7BR8 - chains S and T of the 16 polymer chains in the assembly; structure by electron microscopy, 3.80 A resolution.

# Chain S (and T)
Name: Major capsid protein
From: Epstein-Barr virus (strain B95-8)
Notes: chain T of this document is another copy of the same molecule, construct and numbering; everything in this record applies to it too
UniProtKB: P03226 (MCP_EBVB9); residue numbers follow UniProt; this construct covers 1-1381
Sequence (1381 residues; each row starts with the number of its first residue):
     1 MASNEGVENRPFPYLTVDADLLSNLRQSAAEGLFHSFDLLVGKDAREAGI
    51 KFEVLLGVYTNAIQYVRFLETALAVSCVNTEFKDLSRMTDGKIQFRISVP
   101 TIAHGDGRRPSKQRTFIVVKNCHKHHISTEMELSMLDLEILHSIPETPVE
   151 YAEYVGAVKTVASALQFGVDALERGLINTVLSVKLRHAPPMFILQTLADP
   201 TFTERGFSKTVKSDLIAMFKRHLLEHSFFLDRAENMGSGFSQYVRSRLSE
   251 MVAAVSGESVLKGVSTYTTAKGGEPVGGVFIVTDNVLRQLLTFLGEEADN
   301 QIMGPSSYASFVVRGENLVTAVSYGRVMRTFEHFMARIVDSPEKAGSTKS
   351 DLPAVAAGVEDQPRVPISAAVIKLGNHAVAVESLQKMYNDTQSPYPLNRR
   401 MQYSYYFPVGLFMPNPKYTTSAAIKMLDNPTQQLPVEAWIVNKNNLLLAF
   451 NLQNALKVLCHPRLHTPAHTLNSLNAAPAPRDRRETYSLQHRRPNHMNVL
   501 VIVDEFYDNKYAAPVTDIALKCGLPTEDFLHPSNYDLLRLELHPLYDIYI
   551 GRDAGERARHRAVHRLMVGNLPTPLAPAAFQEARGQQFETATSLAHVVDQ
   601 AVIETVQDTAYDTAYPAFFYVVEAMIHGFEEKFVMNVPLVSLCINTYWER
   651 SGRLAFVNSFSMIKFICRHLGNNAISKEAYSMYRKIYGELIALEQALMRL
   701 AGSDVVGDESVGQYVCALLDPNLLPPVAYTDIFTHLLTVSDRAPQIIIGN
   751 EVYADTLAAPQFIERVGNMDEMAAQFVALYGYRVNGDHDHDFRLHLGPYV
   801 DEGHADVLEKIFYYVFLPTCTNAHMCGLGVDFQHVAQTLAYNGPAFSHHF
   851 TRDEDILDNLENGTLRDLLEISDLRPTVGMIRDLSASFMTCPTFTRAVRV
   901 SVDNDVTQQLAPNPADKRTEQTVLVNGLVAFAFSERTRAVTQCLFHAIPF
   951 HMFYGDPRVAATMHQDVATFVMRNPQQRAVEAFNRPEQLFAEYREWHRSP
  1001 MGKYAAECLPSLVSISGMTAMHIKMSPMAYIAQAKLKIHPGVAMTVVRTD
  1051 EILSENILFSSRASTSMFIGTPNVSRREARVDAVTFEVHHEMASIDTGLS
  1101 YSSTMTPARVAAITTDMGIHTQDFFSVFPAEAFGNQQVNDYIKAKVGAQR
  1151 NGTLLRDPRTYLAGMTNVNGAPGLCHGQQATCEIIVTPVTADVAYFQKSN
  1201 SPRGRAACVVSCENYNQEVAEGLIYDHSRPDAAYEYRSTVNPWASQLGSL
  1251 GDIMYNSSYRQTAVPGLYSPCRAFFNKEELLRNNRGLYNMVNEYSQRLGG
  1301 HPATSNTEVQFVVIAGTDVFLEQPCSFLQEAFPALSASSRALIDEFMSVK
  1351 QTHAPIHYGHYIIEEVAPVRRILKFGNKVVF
Unresolved in the structure: 1-4, 345-363, 1149-1173 (chain T: 1-50, 1166-1173)

# How chain S and chain T interact
Pairs across the interface (221):
  Arg10(S) - Val322(T)
  Arg10(S) - Ser323(T)
  Arg10(S) - Tyr324(T)  hydrogen bond (side chain-backbone)
  Pro11(S) - Val322(T)
  Phe12(S) - Ser323(T)
  Ile50(S) - Arg87(T)
  Ile50(S) - Ala321(T)
  Ile50(S) - Val322(T)  hydrophobic
  Lys51(S) - Arg87(T)
  Lys51(S) - Thr89(T)
  Lys51(S) - Gly325(T)
  Phe52(S) - Phe82(T)  hydrophobic
  Phe52(S) - Asp84(T)
  Phe52(S) - Arg87(T)  hydrogen bond (backbone-backbone)
  Phe52(S) - Met88(T)
  Phe52(S) - Thr89(T)  hydrogen bond (backbone-backbone)
  Phe52(S) - Ala321(T)  hydrophobic
  Phe52(S) - Gly325(T)
  Phe52(S) - Arg326(T)
  Phe52(S) - Val327(T)  hydrophobic
  Glu53(S) - Asp90(T)
  Glu53(S) - Gly325(T)  hydrogen bond (backbone-backbone)
  Glu53(S) - Arg326(T)  salt bridge
  Glu53(S) - Val327(T)
  Val54(S) - Met88(T)  hydrophobic
  Val54(S) - Asp90(T)  hydrogen bond (backbone-backbone)
  Val54(S) - Gly91(T)
  Val54(S) - Lys92(T)  hydrogen bond (backbone-backbone)
  Val54(S) - Val327(T)
  Leu55(S) - Lys92(T)
  Leu55(S) - Val327(T)  hydrogen bond (backbone-backbone)
  Leu55(S) - Met328(T)
  Leu55(S) - Arg329(T)  hydrogen bond (backbone-backbone)
  Leu56(S) - Gly91(T)
  Leu56(S) - Lys92(T)  hydrogen bond (backbone-backbone)
  Leu56(S) - Arg329(T)
  Leu56(S) - Phe1068(T)  hydrophobic
  Leu56(S) - Ile1095(T)  hydrophobic
  Gly57(S) - Ile93(T)
  Gly57(S) - Gln94(T)
  Val58(S) - Gln94(T)
  Val58(S) - Phe334(T)  hydrophobic
  Tyr59(S) - Ile93(T)  hydrophobic
  Tyr59(S) - Gln94(T)  hydrogen bond (backbone-backbone)
  Tyr59(S) - Phe95(T)
  Tyr59(S) - Arg96(T)  hydrogen bond (backbone-backbone)
  Tyr59(S) - Val260(T)  hydrophobic
  Tyr59(S) - Val355(T)  hydrophobic
  Thr60(S) - Arg96(T)  hydrogen bond (side chain-backbone)
  Asn61(S) - Arg96(T)  hydrogen bond (backbone-backbone)
  Asn61(S) - Ile97(T)
  Asn61(S) - Ser98(T)  hydrogen bond (side chain-backbone)
  Ala62(S) - Thr348(T)
  Ile63(S) - Ser98(T)
  His126(S) - Gly105(T)
  Ile127(S) - Ala103(T)
  Ser128(S) - Ala103(T)
  Ser128(S) - His104(T)
  Thr129(S) - Ala103(T)
  Glu130(S) - Pro110(T)
  Glu130(S) - Lys112(T)  salt bridge
  Glu132(S) - Lys112(T)
  Glu132(S) - Gln113(T)  hydrogen bond (backbone-side chain)
  Tyr151(S) - Pro342(T)  hydrophobic
  Tyr151(S) - Glu343(T)
  Val155(S) - Pro342(T)
  Ser163(S) - Gln113(T)
  Ala164(S) - Gln113(T)
  Phe167(S) - Val99(T)
  Phe167(S) - Thr101(T)
  Phe167(S) - Gln113(T)
  Ala171(S) - Thr101(T)
  Ala171(S) - Ala103(T)  hydrogen bond (backbone-backbone)
  Leu172(S) - Ala103(T)  hydrophobic
  Arg174(S) - Pro100(T)
  Arg174(S) - Ile102(T)
  Gly175(S) - Ile102(T)
  Gly175(S) - Ala103(T)
  Asn178(S) - Ile102(T)
  Asn178(S) - His104(T)  hydrogen bond
  Asn285(S) - Thr201(T)
  Arg288(S) - Glu250(T)  salt bridge
  Arg288(S) - Ala253(T)
  Tyr324(S) - Pro342(T)
  Tyr324(S) - Glu343(T)  hydrogen bond (side chain-backbone)
  Tyr324(S) - Ala345(T)  hydrophobic
  Tyr388(S) - Ile102(T)  hydrophobic
  Asn389(S) - Pro200(T)
  Asp390(S) - Val99(T)
  Asp390(S) - Pro100(T)
  Thr391(S) - Pro100(T)
  Thr391(S) - Thr101(T)
  Thr391(S) - Ile102(T)
  Thr391(S) - Arg114(T)
  Gln392(S) - Val99(T)
  Ser393(S) - Ile102(T)
  Tyr395(S) - Glu204(T)
  Asn398(S) - Thr201(T)  hydrogen bond
  Asn398(S) - Glu204(T)
  Ala423(S) - Thr420(T)
  Ala423(S) - Ser421(T)  hydrogen bond (backbone-backbone)
  Ile424(S) - Thr419(T)
  Lys425(S) - Tyr418(T)
  Lys425(S) - Thr419(T)  hydrogen bond (backbone-backbone)
  Lys425(S) - Ser421(T)
  Lys425(S) - Tyr1358(T)
  Met426(S) - Lys417(T)
  Met426(S) - Tyr418(T)  hydrophobic
  Leu427(S) - Lys417(T)  hydrogen bond (backbone-backbone)
  Leu427(S) - Pro430(T)  hydrophobic
  Leu427(S) - Thr431(T)
  Leu427(S) - Tyr1358(T)  hydrophobic
  Lys443(S) - Arg221(T)
  Asn445(S) - Lys1198(T)
  Leu446(S) - Ala1233(T)  hydrophobic
  Leu446(S) - Tyr1234(T)
  Leu448(S) - Ala1233(T)
  Leu448(S) - Tyr1234(T)  hydrophobic
  Leu448(S) - Glu1235(T)
  Leu448(S) - Tyr1236(T)  hydrophobic
  Ala449(S) - Tyr1236(T)
  Gln453(S) - Glu527(T)
  Gln453(S) - Asp528(T)  hydrogen bond
  Gln453(S) - His531(T)
  Asn454(S) - Tyr1236(T)
  Ser593(S) - Glu1007(T)  hydrogen bond (side chain-backbone)
  Cys667(S) - Thr613(T)
  Arg668(S) - Glu935(T)
  His669(S) - Arg936(T)
  Gly671(S) - Arg650(T)  hydrogen bond (backbone-side chain)
  Asn672(S) - Arg650(T)
  Asn672(S) - Glu870(T)  hydrogen bond (side chain-backbone)
  Asn672(S) - Ile871(T)
  Asn672(S) - Ser872(T)
  Asn672(S) - Asp873(T)
  Asn673(S) - Arg650(T)
  Asn673(S) - Asp873(T)
  Lys677(S) - Ser651(T)
  Lys677(S) - Gly652(T)
  Tyr680(S) - Ala614(T)
  Arg684(S) - Asp612(T)  salt bridge
  Arg684(S) - Arg653(T)
  Ile691(S) - Arg958(T)
  Glu694(S) - Arg958(T)  salt bridge
  Glu694(S) - Arg978(T)  salt bridge
  Gln695(S) - His824(T)  hydrogen bond
  Gln695(S) - Arg958(T)
  Met698(S) - Arg978(T)
  Met698(S) - Ala979(T)
  Arg699(S) - Ala1006(T)
  Arg699(S) - Glu1007(T)
  Gly702(S) - Gln976(T)
  Ser703(S) - Leu520(T)
  Ser703(S) - Gln976(T)
  Val705(S) - Gln976(T)
  Asp708(S) - Tyr511(T)
  Ser710(S) - Pro975(T)
  Ser710(S) - Gln976(T)
  Asp801(S) - Met972(T)
  Glu802(S) - Glu935(T)
  Glu802(S) - Met972(T)
  Gly803(S) - Met972(T)
  Gly803(S) - Arg978(T)  hydrogen bond (backbone-side chain)
  His804(S) - Arg958(T)
  His804(S) - Arg978(T)
  Ala805(S) - Arg978(T)
  Lys1035(S) - Leu524(T)
  Lys1035(S) - Pro525(T)
  Lys1035(S) - Asp528(T)  salt bridge
  Lys1037(S) - Glu527(T)  salt bridge
  Leu1053(S) - Thr201(T)
  Leu1053(S) - Glu204(T)
  Leu1053(S) - Arg205(T)
  Ala1111(S) - Phe202(T)
  Ala1112(S) - Phe202(T)  hydrophobic
  Asp1116(S) - Glu1235(T)
  Ile1119(S) - Glu1235(T)
  His1120(S) - Glu1235(T)
  Lys1145(S) - Ser533(T)
  Leu1174(S) - Arg1229(T)
  Cys1175(S) - Cys1208(T)  disulfide
  Cys1175(S) - Ser1211(T)  hydrogen bond (side chain-backbone)
  Cys1175(S) - Cys1212(T)  hydrogen bond (side chain-backbone)
  Cys1175(S) - Leu1223(T)  hydrophobic
  Cys1175(S) - Ala1232(T)
  His1176(S) - Lys209(T)
  His1176(S) - Thr210(T)
  His1176(S) - Ser213(T)
  His1176(S) - Ser1211(T)
  His1176(S) - Ala1232(T)
  Gly1177(S) - Thr210(T)
  Gly1177(S) - Ser213(T)  hydrogen bond (backbone-side chain)
  Gln1178(S) - Thr210(T)
  Asn1306(S) - Ser208(T)
  Asn1306(S) - Thr210(T)  hydrogen bond (backbone-side chain)
  Glu1308(S) - Thr210(T)
  Thr1317(S) - Asp106(T)
  Asp1318(S) - Arg108(T)  salt bridge
  Arg1340(S) - Tyr418(T)
  Arg1340(S) - Asp1192(T)  salt bridge
  Arg1340(S) - Ala1194(T)
  Ala1341(S) - Tyr418(T)  hydrophobic
  Ala1341(S) - Thr420(T)
  Asp1344(S) - Tyr418(T)
  Asp1344(S) - Pro1355(T)
  Asp1344(S) - Ile1356(T)
  Met1347(S) - Gln1351(T)  hydrogen bond (backbone-side chain)
  Ser1348(S) - Gln1351(T)
  Ser1348(S) - Thr1352(T)
  Ser1348(S) - His1353(T)
  Lys1374(S) - Glu225(T)
  Lys1374(S) - Lys1198(T)  hydrogen bond (backbone-side chain)
  Phe1375(S) - Lys1198(T)
  Phe1375(S) - Glu1364(T)
  Gly1376(S) - Lys1198(T)
  Gly1376(S) - Glu1364(T)
  Gly1376(S) - Val1366(T)
  Asn1377(S) - Glu1365(T)
  Lys1378(S) - Gln1351(T)
  Lys1378(S) - His1353(T)
  Lys1378(S) - Glu1364(T)  salt bridge
Other interface residues (no listed pair), chain S (129 interface residues in all): Met131, Leu133, Lys159, Asp170, Pro394, Arg400, Asn442, Asn444, Leu447, Asn451, Ala595, Ser681, Glu1055, Gly1118, Ala1144, Gln1179, Thr1307, Glu1345, Val1349, Val1379
Other interface residues (no listed pair), chain T (134 interface residues in all): Cys122, Asp199, Asp214, Ala217, Met218, Val313, Ala422, Val515, Asn534, Ser934, Val971, Asn974, Ala982, Leu1009, Val1193, Asn1200, Phe1381
Cross-chain cystine bridges: Cys1175(S)-Cys1208(T)

# In short
129 residues of chain S face 134 of chain T across their interface, with 1 disulfide bond, 34 hydrogen bonds
and 11 salt bridges. Polar pairs include Glu53(S)-Arg326(T), Glu130(S)-Lys112(T) and Arg288(S)-Glu250(T).
Chain S and chain T are both Major capsid protein (Epstein-Barr virus (strain B95-8)); the structure,
Epstein-Barr virus, C5 penton vertex, CATC absent, was determined by electron microscopy together with 7BQT,
7BQX, 7BR7 and 7BSI from the same study.
